PDB entry 8JFG | X-ray diffraction, 2.83 A resolution | chains A and G of the 3 polymer chains in the assembly

Chain A:
Protein: 3-oxoacyl-[acyl-carrier-protein] reductase
Source organism: Helicobacter pylori
Notes: EC 1.1.1.100
UniProtKB: G2M827 (G2M827_HELPX); numbering as in UniProt (aligned over 1-247)
Sequence (248 residues; row label = number of the first residue in the row; numbering starts at 0):
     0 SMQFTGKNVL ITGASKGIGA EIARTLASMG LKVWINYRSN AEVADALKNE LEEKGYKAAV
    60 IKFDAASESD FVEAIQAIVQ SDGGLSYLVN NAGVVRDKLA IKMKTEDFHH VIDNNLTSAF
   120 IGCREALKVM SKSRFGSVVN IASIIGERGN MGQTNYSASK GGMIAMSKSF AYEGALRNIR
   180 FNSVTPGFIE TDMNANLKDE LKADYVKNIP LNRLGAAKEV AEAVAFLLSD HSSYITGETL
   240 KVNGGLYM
Construct notes: expression tag (0)
Ligand contacts:
  - NADP (NAP; NADP nicotinamide-adenine-dinucleotide phosphate): G12, S14, K15, G16, I17, N35, R37, S38, F62, D63, A64, A65, N90, A91, G92, V93, N113, I140, A141, S142, Y155, K159, P185, G186, F187, I188, T190, D191, M192, N193
  - NADP+ (UHC; S-[2-[3-[[(2S)-3,3-dimethyl-2-oxidanyl-4-phosphonooxy-butanoyl]amino]propanoylamino]ethyl] 3-oxidanylideneoctanethioate): V94, D96, L98, S142, I143, I144, N149, M150, G151, Q152, Y155, P185, G186, F187, M192, N193, L196, Y204

Chain G:
Protein: Acyl carrier protein
Source organism: Helicobacter pylori
UniProtKB: Q5EDC8 (Q5EDC8_HELPX); residues 1-78 here = UniProt positions 1-78
Sequence (78 residues; each row starts with the number of its first residue):
     1 MALFEDIQAV IAEQLNVDAA QVTPEAEFVK DLGADSLDVV ELIMALEEKF GIEIPDEQAE
    61 KIVNVGDVVK YIEDNKLA
Not modelled in the structure: 1-3, 77-78

How chain A and chain G interact:
Contacting residue pairs - 6 pairs, chain A then chain G:
  K97(A) - D56(G)  salt bridge
  L98(A) - L37(G)  hydrophobic
  I100(A) - V40(G)  hydrophobic
  K101(A) - V40(G)
  K101(A) - A59(G)
  K103(A) - D56(G)  salt bridge
Interface residues without a listed pair, chain G (6 interface residues in all): E41, M44

In short:
5 residues of chain A face 6 of chain G across their interface, with 2 salt bridges. Among the polar pairs are
K97(A)-D56(G) and K103(A)-D56(G). Bound to chain A: NADP and NADP+.
Chain A is 3-oxoacyl-[acyl-carrier-protein] reductase and chain G is Acyl carrier protein, both from
Helicobacter pylori; the structure, Crystal structure of 3-oxoacyl-ACP reductase FabG in complex with NADP+
and 3-keto-octanoyl-ACP from Helicobacter pylori, was determined by X-ray diffraction together with 8JFH, 8JFI
and 8JFN from the same study.
